4INU - chains V and W of the 28 polymer chains in the assembly; structure by X-ray diffraction, 3.10 A resolution.

Chain V:
Protein: Proteasome component PUP1
Source organism: Saccharomyces cerevisiae
Notes: EC 3.4.25.1
UniProt: P25043 (PSB7_YEAST); residues 1-232 here correspond to UniProt positions 30-261 (UniProt number = residue number + 29)
Sequence (232 residues; row label = number of the first residue in the row):
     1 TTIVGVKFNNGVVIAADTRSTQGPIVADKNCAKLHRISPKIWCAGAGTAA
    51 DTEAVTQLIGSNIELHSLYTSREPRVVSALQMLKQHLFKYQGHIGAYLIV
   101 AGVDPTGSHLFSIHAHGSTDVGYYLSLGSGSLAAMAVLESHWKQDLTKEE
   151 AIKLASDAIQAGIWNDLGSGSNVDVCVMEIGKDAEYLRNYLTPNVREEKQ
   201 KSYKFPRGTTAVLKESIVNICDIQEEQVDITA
Unresolved in the structure: 223-232
UniProt features mapped onto this chain:
  - active site: Thr1 (Nucleophile)
Covalently attached groups: compound 1G6 linked to Thr1
Small-molecule neighbours: 1G6 (N3Phe-Phe(4-NH2CH2)-Leu-Phe(4-NH2CH2)-methyl vinyl sulfone, bound form): Ser20, Thr21, Gln22, Ala27, Cys31, Ala32, Lys33, His35, Gly45, Ala46, Gly47, Thr48, Ala49, Thr52, Glu53, Gly128, Ser129
From the paper describing this entry:
  - binding site for 1G6: Thr1, Glu53

Chain W:
Protein: Proteasome component PUP3
Source organism: Saccharomyces cerevisiae
Notes: EC 3.4.25.1
UniProt: P25451 (PSB3_YEAST); residues 0-204 here correspond to UniProt positions 1-205 (UniProt number = residue number + 1)
Sequence (205 residues; each row starts with the number of its first residue; numbering starts at 0):
     0 MSDPSSINGGIVVAMTGKDCVAIACDLRLGSQSLGVSNKFEKIFHYGHVF
    50 LGITGLATDVTTLNEMFRYKTNLYKLKEERAIEPETFTQLVSSSLYERRF
   100 GPYFVGPVVAGINSKSGKPFIAGFDLIGCIDEAKDFIVSGTASDQLFGMC
   150 ESLYEPNLEPEDLFETISQALLNAADRDALSGWGAVVYIIKKDEVVKRYL
   200 KMRQD
Unresolved in the structure: 0
UniProt features mapped onto this chain:
  - modified residue: Ser30 (Phosphoserine)
  - cross-link: Lys69 (Glycyl lysine isopeptide (Lys-Gly) (interchain with G-Cter in ubiquitin))
Small-molecule neighbours: 1G6 (N3Phe-Phe(4-NH2CH2)-Leu-Phe(4-NH2CH2)-methyl vinyl sulfone, bound form): Arg98, Gly122, Phe123, Asp124, Leu125, Ile126, Cys128, Asp130

Interface between chain V and chain W:
Residue-residue contacts - 65 pairs, chain V then chain W:
  Ile25(V) - Asp143(W)
  Ile25(V) - Phe146(W)  hydrophobic
  Val26(V) - Phe146(W)
  Ala27(V) - Asp130(W)
  Asp28(V) - Asp130(W)
  Lys29(V) - Glu150(W)  salt bridge
  Thr48(V) - Ile126(W)
  Ala49(V) - Cys128(W)  hydrophobic
  Ala50(V) - Tyr95(W)
  Ala50(V) - Ile126(W)  hydrophobic
  Ala50(V) - Cys128(W)  hydrophobic
  Asp51(V) - Tyr95(W)  hydrogen bond
  Asp51(V) - Arg98(W)  salt bridge
  Ala54(V) - Tyr95(W)
  Tyr90(V) - Phe99(W)  hydrophobic
  His93(V) - Arg98(W)
  His93(V) - Phe99(W)
  Ile94(V) - Phe99(W)  hydrophobic
  Arg196(V) - Glu150(W)  salt bridge
  Lys199(V) - Glu150(W)
  Lys199(V) - Ser151(W)
  Lys199(V) - Tyr153(W)  hydrogen bond (side chain-backbone)
  Ser202(V) - Glu154(W)  hydrogen bond
  Tyr203(V) - Ser151(W)
  Tyr203(V) - Leu152(W)  hydrophobic
  Lys204(V) - Glu154(W)
  Lys204(V) - Asp161(W)  salt bridge
  Phe205(V) - Leu152(W)  hydrophobic
  Phe205(V) - Glu164(W)
  Phe205(V) - Gln168(W)
  Arg207(V) - Glu158(W)
  Arg207(V) - Glu160(W)  salt bridge
  Arg207(V) - Asp161(W)  salt bridge
  Gly208(V) - Glu164(W)  hydrogen bond (backbone-side chain)
  Thr209(V) - Glu164(W)  hydrogen bond (backbone-side chain)
  Thr210(V) - Glu164(W)  hydrogen bond
  Thr210(V) - Ser167(W)
  Thr210(V) - Gln168(W)  hydrogen bond
  Thr210(V) - Leu199(W)
  Ala211(V) - Leu199(W)
  Ala211(V) - Lys200(W)  hydrogen bond (backbone-backbone)
  Val212(V) - Phe163(W)  hydrophobic
  Val212(V) - Arg197(W)
  Val212(V) - Tyr198(W)
  Leu213(V) - Tyr198(W)  hydrogen bond (backbone-backbone)
  Leu213(V) - Leu199(W)
  Leu213(V) - Lys200(W)
  Lys214(V) - Lys196(W)
  Lys214(V) - Arg197(W)
  Lys214(V) - Tyr198(W)  hydrogen bond (backbone-backbone)
  Glu215(V) - Val195(W)
  Glu215(V) - Lys196(W)
  Glu215(V) - Arg197(W)  salt bridge
  Ser216(V) - Val195(W)
  Ser216(V) - Lys196(W)  hydrogen bond (backbone-backbone)
  Ile217(V) - Val194(W)
  Val218(V) - His44(W)
  Val218(V) - Tyr187(W)  hydrophobic
  Val218(V) - Val194(W)  hydrogen bond (backbone-backbone)
  Val218(V) - Lys196(W)
  Asn219(V) - His44(W)
  Ile220(V) - Gly46(W)
  Ile220(V) - His47(W)
  Ile220(V) - Val194(W)  hydrophobic
  Asp222(V) - Lys74(W)  salt bridge
Interface residues without a listed pair, chain V (36 interface residues in all): Glu53, Pro206
Interface residues without a listed pair, chain W (39 interface residues in all): Phe49, Ile129, Glu131, Asp134, Leu157, Thr165, Leu171

Summary:
36 residues of chain V and 39 residues of chain W are in contact, with 12 hydrogen bonds and 8 salt bridges.
Among the polar pairs are Lys29(V)-Glu150(W), Asp51(V)-Arg98(W) and Arg196(V)-Glu150(W). Ligands of chain W:
compound 1G6. Covalently linked compound 1G6: at Thr1(V). The paper reports a binding site for 1G6 at Thr1(V)
and Glu53(V).
Here chain V is Proteasome component PUP1 and chain W is Proteasome component PUP3, both from Saccharomyces
cerevisiae. Entry 4INU (Yeast 20S proteasome in complex with the vinyl sulfone LU112) was determined by X-ray
diffraction (same publication as 4INR and 4INT).
